Entry 3RYA (X-ray diffraction, 2.90 A resolution); this record covers chains A and B.

Chain A:
Protein: Oligopeptide-binding protein oppA
Source organism: Lactococcus lactis
UniProt: A2RJ53 (A2RJ53_LACLM); residues 2-578 here correspond to UniProt positions 24-600 (UniProt number = residue number + 22)
Sequence (590 residues; each row starts with the number of its first residue):
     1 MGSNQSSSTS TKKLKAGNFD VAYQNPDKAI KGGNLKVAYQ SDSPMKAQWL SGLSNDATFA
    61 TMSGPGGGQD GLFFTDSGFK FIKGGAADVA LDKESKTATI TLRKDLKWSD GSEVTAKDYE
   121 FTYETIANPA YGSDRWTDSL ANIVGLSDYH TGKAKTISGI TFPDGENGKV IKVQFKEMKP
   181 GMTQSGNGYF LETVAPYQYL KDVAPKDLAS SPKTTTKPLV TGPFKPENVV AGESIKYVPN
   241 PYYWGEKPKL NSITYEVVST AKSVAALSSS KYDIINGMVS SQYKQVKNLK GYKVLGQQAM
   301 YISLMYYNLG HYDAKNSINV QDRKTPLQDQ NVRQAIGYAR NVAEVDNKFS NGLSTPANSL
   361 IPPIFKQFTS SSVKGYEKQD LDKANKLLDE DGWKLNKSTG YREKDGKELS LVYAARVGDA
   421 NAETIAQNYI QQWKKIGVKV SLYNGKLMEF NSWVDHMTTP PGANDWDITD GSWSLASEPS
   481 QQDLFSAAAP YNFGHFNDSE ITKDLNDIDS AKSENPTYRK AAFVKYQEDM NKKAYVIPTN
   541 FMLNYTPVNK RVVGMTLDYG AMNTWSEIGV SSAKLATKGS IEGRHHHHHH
Disordered / not traced: 1-16, 576-590
Construct notes: initiating methionine (1); expression tag (579-590)

Chain B:
Protein: Oligopeptide
Sequence (9 residues; row label = number of the first residue in the row):
     1 SLSQLSSQS

Chain A / chain B interface:
Pairs across the interface (39):
  Ser51(A) - Leu2(B)
  Asn55(A) - Gln4(B)
  Asn55(A) - Leu5(B)
  Asp56(A) - Gln4(B)  hydrogen bond (backbone-side chain)
  Asp56(A) - Leu5(B)
  Ala57(A) - Gln4(B)
  Ala57(A) - Leu5(B)  hydrogen bond (backbone-backbone)
  Ala60(A) - Gln4(B)
  Arg135(A) - Ser3(B)  hydrogen bond (side chain-backbone)
  Arg135(A) - Gln4(B)  hydrogen bond
  Ser185(A) - Ser1(B)  hydrogen bond (side chain-backbone)
  Gly186(A) - Ser1(B)
  Gly277(A) - Gln8(B)  hydrogen bond (backbone-side chain)
  Val279(A) - Gln8(B)
  Met300(A) - Ser1(B)
  Tyr301(A) - Gln8(B)
  Tyr301(A) - Ser9(B)  hydrogen bond (side chain-backbone)
  Ser303(A) - Ser9(B)  hydrogen bond (side chain-backbone)
  Arg416(A) - Ser6(B)  hydrogen bond (side chain-backbone)
  Arg416(A) - Ser7(B)
  Arg416(A) - Gln8(B)  hydrogen bond (side chain-backbone)
  Phe450(A) - Ser6(B)
  Phe450(A) - Ser7(B)
  Ser472(A) - Leu5(B)
  Ser472(A) - Ser6(B)  hydrogen bond (side chain-backbone)
  Ser472(A) - Ser7(B)
  Ser472(A) - Gln8(B)  hydrogen bond (side chain-backbone)
  Ser472(A) - Ser9(B)
  Trp473(A) - Ser3(B)
  Trp473(A) - Gln4(B)
  Trp473(A) - Leu5(B)
  Ser474(A) - Leu2(B)
  Ser474(A) - Ser3(B)
  Ser474(A) - Gln4(B)  hydrogen bond (backbone-backbone)
  Leu475(A) - Leu2(B)
  Ala476(A) - Leu2(B)
  Ala476(A) - Ser3(B)
  Ser477(A) - Ser1(B)  hydrogen bond (side chain-backbone)
  Asn540(A) - Ser9(B)  hydrogen bond (side chain-backbone)
Interface residues without a listed pair, chain A (31 interface residues in all): Ser54, Gln69, Glu192, Met278, Val417, Trp453, Val454, Phe493, Thr539

Summary:
Chain A and chain B form an interface of 31 and 9 residues respectively; the contacts include 15 hydrogen
bonds. Polar pairs include Asp56(A)-Gln4(B), Arg135(A)-Ser3(B) and Arg135(A)-Gln4(B).
Here chain A is Oligopeptide-binding protein oppA (Lactococcus lactis) and chain B is Oligopeptide. Entry 3RYA
(Lactococcal OppA complexed with SLSQLSSQS) was determined by X-ray diffraction (same publication as 3RYB).
